4M30 - chains B and D of the 4 polymer chains in the assembly; structure by X-ray diffraction, 2.50 A resolution.

== Chain B ==
Molecule: Ribonuclease 3
Source organism: Aquifex aeolicus
Notes: EC 3.1.26.3
UniProtKB: O67082 (RNC_AQUAE); numbering as in UniProt (aligned over 1-221)
Chain sequence (221 residues; each row starts with the number of its first residue):
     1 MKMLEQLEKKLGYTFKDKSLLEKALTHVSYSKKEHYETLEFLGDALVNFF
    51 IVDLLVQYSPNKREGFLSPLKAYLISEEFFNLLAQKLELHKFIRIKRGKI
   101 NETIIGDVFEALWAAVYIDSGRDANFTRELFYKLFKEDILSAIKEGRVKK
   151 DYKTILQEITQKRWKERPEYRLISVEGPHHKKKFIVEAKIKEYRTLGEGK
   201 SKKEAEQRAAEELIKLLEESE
Unresolved in the structure: 1-2, 221
Metal / ion sites: Mg2+ site 1: Glu-40, Glu-110 (together with adenosine monophosphate); Mg2+ site 2: Asp-44, Glu-110 (together with adenosine monophosphate) (shared with 1 residue of chain C)
Residues lining bound ligands:
  - adenosine monophosphate (AMP), molecule 1: Glu-40, Phe-41, Asp-44, Glu-110
  - adenosine monophosphate (AMP), molecule 2: Glu-64, Ser-68, Lys-71
Swiss-Prot annotation at these positions:
  - active site: Asp-44, Glu-110
  - binding site (Mg(2+)): Glu-40, Asp-107, Glu-110
  - mutagenesis: Asp-44 (D44N: Very low catalytic activity, binds RNA normally), Glu-110 (E110K: Loss of magnesium, alters ds-RNA binding, loss of activity), Gln-157 (Q157A: No RNase activity, no RNA binding)

== Chain D ==
Molecule: Rna12
Sequence (27 nucleotides; each row starts with the number of its first residue):
     2 AAGGUCAUUCGCAAGAGUGGCCUUUAU
Metal / ion sites: Mg2+ site 1 near A2 (its only coordinating residue here); Mg2+ site 2: A2, A3; Mg2+ site 3: U28 (together with adenosine monophosphate) (shared with 2 residues of chain A)
Residues lining bound ligands: adenosine monophosphate (AMP): A2, U26, A27

== Interface between chain B and chain D ==
Contacting residue pairs - 23 pairs, chain B then chain D:
  His-27(B) with G18(D), hydrogen bond to the sugar
  Val-28(B) with A17(D), sugar contact; G18(D), sugar contact
  Arg-97(B) with U10(D), sugar contact; C11(D), hydrogen bond to the sugar
  Asn-101(B) with U19(D), hydrogen bond to the phosphate; G20(D), phosphate contact
  Thr-103(B) with G20(D), hydrogen bond to the phosphate
  His-179(B) with C7(D), hydrogen bond to the sugar; A8(D), sugar contact; G20(D), hydrogen bond to the base
  His-180(B) with A8(D), hydrogen bond to the sugar; U9(D), hydrogen bond to the sugar; G20(D), sugar contact
  Lys-182(B) with G21(D), sugar contact
  Phe-184(B) with G21(D), sugar contact; C22(D), sugar contact
  Lys-200(B) with G20(D), hydrogen bond to the phosphate; G21(D), salt bridge to the phosphate
  Ser-201(B) with G21(D), phosphate contact; C22(D), phosphate contact
  Lys-202(B) with C22(D), hydrogen bond to the phosphate; C23(D), salt bridge to the phosphate
Also at the interface, not in a pair above, chain B (14 interface residues in all): Ile-104, Lys-203

== Overview ==
14 residues of chain B face 12 of chain D across their interface, with 10 hydrogen bonds and 2 salt bridges.
Polar contacts include His-179(B)/G20(D), His-27(B)/G18(D) and Arg-97(B)/C11(D). One adenosine monophosphate
molecule is bound between chain B and chain D.
Here chain B is Ribonuclease 3 (Aquifex aeolicus) and chain D is Rna12. Entry 4M30 (Crystal structure of RNASE
III complexed with double-stranded RNA AND AMP (TYPE II CLEAVAGE)) was determined by X-ray diffraction
together with 4M2Z from the same study.
